6U1Y - chains A and D of the 7 polymer chains in the assembly; structure by X-ray diffraction, 2.17 A resolution.

[Chain A (and D)]
Protein: Mitochondrial chaperone BCS1
Source organism: Mus musculus
Notes: chain D of this document is another copy of the same molecule, construct and numbering; everything in this record applies to it too
UniProtKB: Q9CZP5 (BCS1_MOUSE); residues 151-418 here = UniProt positions 151-418
Amino-acid sequence (277 residues; each row starts with the number of its first residue):
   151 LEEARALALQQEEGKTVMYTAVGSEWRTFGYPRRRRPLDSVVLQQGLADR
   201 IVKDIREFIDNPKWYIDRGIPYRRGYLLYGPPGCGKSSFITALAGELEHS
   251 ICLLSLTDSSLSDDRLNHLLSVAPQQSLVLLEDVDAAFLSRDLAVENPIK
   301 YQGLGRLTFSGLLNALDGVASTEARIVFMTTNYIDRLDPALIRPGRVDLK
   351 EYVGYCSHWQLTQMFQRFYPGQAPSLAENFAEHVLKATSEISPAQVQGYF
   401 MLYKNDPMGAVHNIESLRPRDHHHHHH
Unresolved in the structure: 151-164, 289-304, 425-427
Differences from the reference sequence: expression tag (419-427)
Metal / ion sites: Mg2+: Ser237 (together with AMP-PNP)
Ligand contacts:
  - AMP-PNP (ANP; phosphoaminophosphonic acid-adenylate ester), molecule 1: Arg186, Ser190, Val191, Val192, Leu193, Pro231, Pro232, Gly233, Cys234, Gly235, Lys236, Ser237, Ser238, Asn332, Gln360, Met364, Pro393, Ala394, Gln397
  - AMP-PNP (ANP), molecule 2: Pro221, Asp317, Arg343, Arg346
From the paper describing this entry:
  - binding site for AMP-PNP: Lys236
  - catalytic residues: Glu282 (proposed by the authors, not directly observed)

[Chain A / chain D interface]
Contacting residue pairs (45; chain A residue first):
  Glu207(A) - Met401(D)
  Glu207(A) - Lys404(D)  salt bridge
  Trp214(A) - Phe368(D)  hydrophobic
  Trp214(A) - Met401(D)  hydrophobic
  Trp214(A) - Lys404(D)
  Tyr215(A) - Met401(D)  hydrophobic
  Ile216(A) - Arg184(D)
  Arg218(A) - Ser190(D)
  Arg218(A) - Phe368(D)  hydrogen bond (side chain-backbone)
  Arg218(A) - Asn405(D)
  Gly219(A) - Arg186(D)  hydrogen bond (backbone-side chain)
  Ile220(A) - Phe368(D)  hydrophobic
  Ile220(A) - Gln397(D)
  Ile220(A) - Met401(D)  hydrophobic
  Pro221(A) - Arg186(D)
  Arg224(A) - Met401(D)
  Tyr229(A) - His422(D)
  Tyr229(A) - His423(D)  hydrogen bond (side chain-backbone)
  Asp263(A) - Ser255(D)
  Asp263(A) - Thr257(D)
  Asn267(A) - Phe179(D)
  His268(A) - Phe179(D)
  Gly305(A) - Ser259(D)
  Thr308(A) - Thr257(D)
  Ser310(A) - Asp283(D)  hydrogen bond
  Asn314(A) - Glu282(D)
  Asn314(A) - Asp283(D)  hydrogen bond
  Val319(A) - Met168(D)
  Val319(A) - Ser237(D)
  Val319(A) - Thr241(D)
  Val319(A) - Ile251(D)  hydrophobic
  Val319(A) - Leu280(D)  hydrophobic
  Ala320(A) - Phe179(D)
  Ala320(A) - Arg183(D)  hydrogen bond (backbone-side chain)
  Thr322(A) - Arg183(D)
  Glu323(A) - Arg184(D)  salt bridge
  Ile334(A) - His422(D)
  Asp335(A) - His424(D)  salt bridge
  Ala340(A) - Pro232(D)  hydrophobic
  Arg343(A) - Pro232(D)
  Arg343(A) - Gly233(D)
  Pro344(A) - Ala394(D)
  Pro344(A) - Gln395(D)
  Lys350(A) - His422(D)  hydrogen bond
  Tyr352(A) - His423(D)
Also at the interface, not in a pair above, chain A (34 interface residues in all): Asp204, Asn211, Asp264, Ser271, Ser321, Ile342
Also at the interface, not in a pair above, chain D (34 interface residues in all): Thr170, Ala171, Pro187, Leu253, Arg367, Phe400, Leu402

[In short]
Chain A and chain D each contribute 34 residues to their interface, with 7 hydrogen bonds and 3 salt bridges.
Polar pairs include Glu207(A)-Lys404(D), Glu323(A)-Arg184(D) and Asp335(A)-His424(D). Bound to chain A:
AMP-PNP. From the paper: the catalytic residue Glu282(A); a binding site for AMP-PNP at Lys236(A).
Both chains are Mitochondrial chaperone BCS1 (Mus musculus). Entry 6U1Y (bcs1 AAA domain) was determined by
X-ray diffraction, deposited together with 6UKO, 6UKP and 6UKS.
